Entry 4X5P (X-ray diffraction, 1.00 A resolution); this record covers chain A.

Chain A:
Molecule: Protein FimH
Organism: Escherichia coli K-12
Reference sequence: P08191 (FIMH_ECOLI); residues 1-159 here correspond to UniProt positions 22-180 (UniProt number = residue number + 21)
Chain sequence (160 residues; row label = number of the first residue in the row):
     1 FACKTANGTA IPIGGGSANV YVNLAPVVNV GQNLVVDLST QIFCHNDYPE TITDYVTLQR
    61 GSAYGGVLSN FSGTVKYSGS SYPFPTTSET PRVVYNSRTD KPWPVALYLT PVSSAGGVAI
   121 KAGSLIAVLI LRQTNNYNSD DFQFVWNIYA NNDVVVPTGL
Disordered / not traced: 159-160
Sequence notes: expression tag (160)
Cystine bridges: Cys3-Cys44
Ligand contacts: 3XJ (4-{[3-chloro-4-(alpha-D-mannopyranosyloxy)phenyl]carbamoyl}benzoic acid): Phe1, Ile13, Asn46, Asp47, Tyr48, Ile52, Asp54, Gln133, Asn135, Tyr137, Asn138, Asp140, Phe142

Summary:
Bound to chain A: compound 3XJ.
Chain A is Protein FimH (Escherichia coli K-12); the structure, Crystal structure of FimH in complex with a
benzoyl-amidophenyl alpha-D-mannopyranoside, was determined by X-ray diffraction (same publication as 4X50,
4X5Q and 4X5R).
